2NVZ - chains R and B of the 13 polymer chains in the assembly; structure by X-ray diffraction, 4.30 A resolution (low resolution: residue-level contacts below are approximate; hydrogen-bond / salt-bridge calls are withheld).

== Chain R ==
Molecule: 10-nt RNA strand
Sequence (10 nucleotides; numbered 1 to 10; the number before each row is that of its first residue):
     1 AUCGAGAGGA

== Chain B ==
Molecule: DNA-directed RNA polymerase II 140 kDa polypeptide
From: Saccharomyces cerevisiae
Notes: EC 2.7.7.6
UniProtKB: P08518 (RPB2_YEAST); residue numbers follow UniProt; this construct covers 1-1224
Amino-acid sequence (1224 residues; row label = number of the first residue in the row):
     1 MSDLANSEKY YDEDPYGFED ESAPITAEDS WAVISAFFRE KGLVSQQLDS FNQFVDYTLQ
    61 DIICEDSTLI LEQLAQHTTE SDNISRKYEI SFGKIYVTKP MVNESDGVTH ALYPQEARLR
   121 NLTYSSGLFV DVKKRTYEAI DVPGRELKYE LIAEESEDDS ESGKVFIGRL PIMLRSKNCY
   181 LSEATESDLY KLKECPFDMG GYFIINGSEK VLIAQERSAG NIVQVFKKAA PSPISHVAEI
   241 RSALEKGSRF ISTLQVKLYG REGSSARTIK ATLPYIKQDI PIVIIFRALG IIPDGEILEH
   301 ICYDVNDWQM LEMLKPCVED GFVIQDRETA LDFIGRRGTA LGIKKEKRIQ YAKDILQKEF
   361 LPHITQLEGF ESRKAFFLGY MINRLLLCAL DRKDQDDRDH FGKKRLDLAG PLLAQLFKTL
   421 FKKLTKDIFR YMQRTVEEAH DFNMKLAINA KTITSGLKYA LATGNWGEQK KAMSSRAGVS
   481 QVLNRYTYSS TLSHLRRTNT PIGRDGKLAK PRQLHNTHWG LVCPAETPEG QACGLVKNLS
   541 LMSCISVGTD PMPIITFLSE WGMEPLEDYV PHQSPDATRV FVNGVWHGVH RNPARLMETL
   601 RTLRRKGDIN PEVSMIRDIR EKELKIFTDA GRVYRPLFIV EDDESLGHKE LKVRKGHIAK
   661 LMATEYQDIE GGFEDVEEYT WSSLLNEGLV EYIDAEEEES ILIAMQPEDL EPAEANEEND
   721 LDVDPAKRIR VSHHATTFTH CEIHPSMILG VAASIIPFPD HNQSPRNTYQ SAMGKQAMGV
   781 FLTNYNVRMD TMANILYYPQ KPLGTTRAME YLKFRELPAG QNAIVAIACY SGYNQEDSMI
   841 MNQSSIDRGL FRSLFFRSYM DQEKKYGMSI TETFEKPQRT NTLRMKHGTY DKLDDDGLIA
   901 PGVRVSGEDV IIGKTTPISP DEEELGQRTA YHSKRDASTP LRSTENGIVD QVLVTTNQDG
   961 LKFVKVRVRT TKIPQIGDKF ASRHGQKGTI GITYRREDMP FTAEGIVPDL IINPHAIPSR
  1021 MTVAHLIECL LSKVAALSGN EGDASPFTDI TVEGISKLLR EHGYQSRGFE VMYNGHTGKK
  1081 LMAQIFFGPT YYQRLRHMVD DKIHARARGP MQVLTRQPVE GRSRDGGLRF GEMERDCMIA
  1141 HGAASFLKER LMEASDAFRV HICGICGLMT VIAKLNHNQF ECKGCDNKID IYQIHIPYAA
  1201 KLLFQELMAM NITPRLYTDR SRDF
Disordered / not traced: 1-19, 71-89, 133-163, 249-250, 336-344, 438-445, 503-508, 669-677, 715-721, 733-734, 920-934, 1224
Bound ions: Mg2+: Asp837 (together with UTP) (shared with 2 residues of chain A); Zn2+: Cys1166, Cys1182, Cys1185
Small-molecule neighbours: UTP (uridine 5'-triphosphate): Arg766, Tyr769, Asp837, Gly985, Lys987, Arg1020
From the paper describing this entry:
  - Mg2+ coordination: Asp837

== Interface between chain R and chain B ==
Pairs across the interface (19; chain R residue first):
  U2(R) with Gln1112(B); Arg1124(B)
  G4(R) with Lys471(B)
  G6(R) with Arg476(B); Ala477(B); Gln481(B)
  A7(R) with Gln481(B)
  G8(R) with Pro528(B); Gln531(B); Gln776(B); His1097(B)
  G9(R) with Glu529(B); Ala772(B); Gln776(B); Lys979(B); His1097(B)
  A10(R) with Glu529(B); Lys979(B); Lys987(B)
Also at the interface, not in a pair above, chain R (9 interface residues in all): A1, A5
Also at the interface, not in a pair above, chain B (19 interface residues in all): Thr463, Asn465, Gly478, Asn499, Met773

== Overview ==
9 residues of chain R face 19 of chain B across their interface. Bound to chain B: UTP. Cys1166(B), Cys1182(B)
and Cys1185(B) coordinate Zn2+. The paper reports Mg2+ coordination by Asp837(B).
Chain R is a 10-nt RNA strand and chain B is DNA-directed RNA polymerase II 140 kDa polypeptide (Saccharomyces
cerevisiae); the structure, RNA Polymerase II elongation complex with UTP, updated 11/2006, was determined by
X-ray diffraction together with 2E2H, 2E2I, 2E2J, 2NVQ, 2NVT, 2NVX, 2NVY and 2YU9 from the same study.
